PDB entry 2NM2 | X-ray diffraction, 1.70 A resolution | chains A and C of the 4 polymer chains in the assembly

Chain A (and C):
Name: Dihydroneopterin aldolase
Organism: Staphylococcus aureus
Notes: EC 4.1.2.25; chain C of this document is another copy of the same molecule, construct and numbering; everything in this record applies to it too
UniProtKB: P56740 (FOLB_STAAU); numbering as in UniProt (aligned over 1-121)
Amino-acid sequence (121 residues; row label = number of the first residue in the row):
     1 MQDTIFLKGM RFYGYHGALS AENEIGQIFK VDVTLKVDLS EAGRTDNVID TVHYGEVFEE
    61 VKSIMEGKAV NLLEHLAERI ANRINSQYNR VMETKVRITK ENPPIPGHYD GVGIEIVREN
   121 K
Curated features (UniProtKB/Swiss-Prot):
  - active site: K100 (Proton donor/acceptor)
  - binding site (substrate): E22, Y54, L73, E74
Small-molecule neighbours:
  - L-neopterin (NEU), molecule 1: G17, A18, L19, E22, N71, L72, L73, E74, K100, P103, P104, I105, I114
  - L-neopterin (NEU), molecule 2: T51, V52, H53, Y54, G55

Interface between chain A and chain C:
Residue-residue contacts - 26 pairs, chain A then chain C:
  R11(A) with H108(C), hydrogen bond (backbone-side chain)
  Y13(A) with P104(C); I105(C); P106(C), hydrophobic; G107(C)
  Y15(A) with P106(C)
  L19(A) with E24(C); I25(C), hydrophobic
  A21(A) with E24(C); I25(C), hydrophobic
  E22(A) with I25(C)
  E24(A) with A21(C)
  I25(A) with L19(C), hydrophobic; A21(C), hydrophobic; E22(C); P104(C), hydrophobic
  I28(A) with N102(C); G107(C)
  N102(A) with N102(C), hydrogen bond
  P104(A) with Y13(C); I25(C), hydrophobic
  I105(A) with Y13(C), hydrogen bond (backbone-side chain)
  P106(A) with Y13(C), hydrophobic
  G107(A) with I28(C)
  H108(A) with R11(C), hydrogen bond (side chain-backbone); I28(C)
Other interface residues (no listed pair), chain A (19 interface residues in all): F12, S20, E101, P103
Other interface residues (no listed pair), chain C (18 interface residues in all): F12, Y15, P103, Y109

In short:
19 residues of chain A and 18 residues of chain C are in contact, with 4 hydrogen bonds. Among the polar pairs
are R11(A)-H108(C), N102(A)-N102(C) and I105(A)-Y13(C). Ligands of chain A: L-neopterin.
Chain A and chain C are both Dihydroneopterin aldolase (Staphylococcus aureus); the structure, Crystal
structure of dihydroneopterin aldolase from S. aureus in complex with (1S,2R)-neopterin at 1.50 Angstrom
resolution, was determined by X-ray diffraction, deposited together with 2NM3.
